Entry 8V8P (X-ray diffraction, 3.18 A resolution); this record covers chain A.

== Chain A ==
Molecule: Chalcone-flavonone isomerase family protein
Organism: Sorghum bicolor
UniProt: C5WV22 (C5WV22_SORBI); residues 1-231 here = UniProt positions 1-231
Amino-acid sequence (231 residues; numbered 1 to 231; the number before each row is that of its first residue):
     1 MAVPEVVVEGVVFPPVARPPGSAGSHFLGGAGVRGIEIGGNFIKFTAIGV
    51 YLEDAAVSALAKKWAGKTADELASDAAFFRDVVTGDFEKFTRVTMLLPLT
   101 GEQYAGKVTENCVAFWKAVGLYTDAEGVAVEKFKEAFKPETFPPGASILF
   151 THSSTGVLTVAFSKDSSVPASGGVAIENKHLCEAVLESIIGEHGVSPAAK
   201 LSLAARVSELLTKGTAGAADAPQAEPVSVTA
Not modelled in the structure: 1-2, 214-231
Residues lining bound ligands:
  - 7-hydroxy-2-(4-hydroxy-phenyl)-chroman-4-one (DFV), molecule 1: Glu9, Val33, Phe42, Lys44, Pro197, Ala198, Leu201
  - 7-hydroxy-2-(4-hydroxy-phenyl)-chroman-4-one (DFV), molecule 2: Arg34, Ile36, Ile38, Phe45, Thr46, Leu99, Gln103, Tyr104, Lys107
What the authors report for this chain:
  - binding site for 7-hydroxy-2-(4-hydroxy-phenyl)-chroman-4-one: Arg34 to Ile36, Ile38, Phe45, Leu99, Tyr104 to Asn111

== Overview ==
Chain A binds 7-hydroxy-2-(4-hydroxy-phenyl)-chroman-4-one. The paper reports a binding site for
7-hydroxy-2-(4-hydroxy-phenyl)-chroman-4-one at Arg34, Ile38 and Phe45 among others.
Chain A is Chalcone-flavonone isomerase family protein (Sorghum bicolor); the structure, Sorghum Chalcone
Isomerase, was determined by X-ray diffraction (same publication as 8V8L, 8V8M, 8V8N and 8V8O).
